PDB entry 8QQE | X-ray diffraction, 3.46 A resolution | chains B and C of the 4 polymer chains in the assembly

# Chain B
Molecule: Meiotic recombination protein DMC1/LIM15 homolog
Organism: Homo sapiens
UniProtKB: Q14565 (DMC1_HUMAN); numbering as in UniProt (aligned over 2-340)
Sequence (340 residues; row label = number of the first residue in the row):
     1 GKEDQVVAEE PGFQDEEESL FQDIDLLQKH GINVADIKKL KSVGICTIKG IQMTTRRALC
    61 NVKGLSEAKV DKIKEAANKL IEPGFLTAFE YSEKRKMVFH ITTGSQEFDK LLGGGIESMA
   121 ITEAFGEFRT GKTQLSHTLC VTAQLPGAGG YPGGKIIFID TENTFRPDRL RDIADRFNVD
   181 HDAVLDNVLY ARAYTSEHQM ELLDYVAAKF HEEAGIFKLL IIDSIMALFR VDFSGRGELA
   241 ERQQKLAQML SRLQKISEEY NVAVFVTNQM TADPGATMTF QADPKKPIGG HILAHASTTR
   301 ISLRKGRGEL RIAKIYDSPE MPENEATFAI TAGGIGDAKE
Not modelled in the structure: 1-80, 272-283, 340
Sequence notes: expression tag (1)
UniProt features mapped onto this chain:
  - binding site (ATP): Gly126 to Thr133
  - binding site (dsDNA): Arg230, Arg236, Arg242
  - binding site (ssDNA): Arg230, Phe233, Arg236, Arg242, Arg311
  - mutagenesis: Arg230 (R230A: Abolishes binding to ssDNA or dsDNA), Phe233 (F233A: Abolishes binding to ssDNA), Arg236 (R236A: Abolishes binding to ssDNA or dsDNA), Arg242 (R242A: Abolishes binding to ssDNA or dsDNA), Glu258 (E258A/Q: Decreases octamer stability), Arg311 (R311A: Abolishes binding to ssDNA)
What the authors report for this chain:
  - self-association interface (contacts with another copy of this molecule); pairs are residue here / residue on that copy: Asp204-Lys49 (salt bridge), Glu212-Lys74 (salt bridge)
  - mutagenesis - F85A: decreased binding to Breast cancer type 2 susceptibility protein (chain C)
  - mutagenesis - F85A: increased binding to BRC4

# Chain C
Molecule: Breast cancer type 2 susceptibility protein
Organism: Homo sapiens
UniProtKB: P51587 (BRCA2_HUMAN); residues 2398-2417 here = UniProt positions 2398-2417
Sequence (20 residues; row label = number of the first residue in the row):
  2398 TTGRPTKVFV PPFKTKSHFH
Not modelled in the structure: 2398-2401, 2415-2417
UniProt features mapped onto this chain:
  - natural variant: His2415 (H2415N: In BC)
What the authors report for this chain:
  - mutagenesis - F2410A: unchanged binding to Meiotic recombination protein DMC1/LIM15 homolog (chain B)

# Interface between chain B and chain C
Contacting residue pairs (22; chain B residue first):
  Gln144(B) with Phe2406(C); Pro2408(C); Pro2409(C)
  Pro146(B) with Pro2408(C); Phe2410(C)
  Pro152(B) with Pro2408(C)
  Gly153(B) with Phe2406(C)
  Gly154(B) with Phe2406(C)
  Lys155(B) with Phe2406(C)
  Val179(B) with Pro2409(C); Phe2410(C), hydrophobic
  Asp180(B) with Pro2409(C), hydrogen bond (backbone-backbone); Thr2412(C); Lys2413(C), hydrogen bond (side chain-backbone)
  Asp182(B) with Lys2413(C)
  Ala183(B) with Pro2409(C), hydrophobic
  Val184(B) with Pro2409(C)
  Asp186(B) with Lys2413(C), salt bridge
  Asn187(B) with Phe2406(C)
  Glu213(B) with Lys2404(C), salt bridge
  Ile216(B) with Lys2404(C); Phe2406(C)
Other interface residues (no listed pair), chain C (9 interface residues in all): Val2405, Lys2411
The authors on this interface:
  - specific contacts: Asp186(B)-Lys2413(C), Glu213(B)-Lys2404(C)
  - interface residues, chain C: Thr2403(C), Lys2404(C), Phe2406(C), Pro2408(C), Pro2409(C), Lys2413(C)
  - hot spots on chain C (mutagenesis) - F2406A, P2409A: abolished binding to Meiotic recombination protein DMC1/LIM15 homolog (chain B)
  - hot spots on chain C (mutagenesis) - K2404A: decreased binding to Meiotic recombination protein DMC1/LIM15 homolog (chain B)

# In short
15 residues of chain B face 9 of chain C across their interface, with 2 hydrogen bonds and 2 salt bridges.
Among the polar pairs are Asp186(B)-Lys2413(C), Glu213(B)-Lys2404(C) and Asp180(B)-Lys2413(C). The authors
report contacts between Asp186(B) and Lys2413(C) and Glu213(B) and Lys2404(C). From the paper: F2406A and
P2409A of chain C abolish binding to Meiotic recombination protein DMC1/LIM15 homolog (chain B); interface
residues Thr2403(C), Lys2404(C) and Phe2406(C) among others; 5 substitutions were tested in all.
Chain B is Meiotic recombination protein DMC1/LIM15 homolog and chain C is Breast cancer type 2 susceptibility
protein, both from Homo sapiens; the structure, Crystal structure of the complex between DMC1 and the PhePP
domain of BRCA2, was determined by X-ray diffraction.
